PDB entry 5D0W | X-ray diffraction, 2.80 A resolution | chains J and X of the 28 polymer chains in the assembly

# Chain J (and X)
Name: Proteasome subunit beta type-4
Organism: Saccharomyces cerevisiae (strain ATCC 204508 / S288c)
Notes: EC 3.4.25.1; chain X of this document is another copy of the same molecule, construct and numbering; everything in this record applies to it too
Reference sequence: P22141 (PSB4_YEAST); residues 1-198 here = UniProt positions 1-198
Amino-acid sequence (198 residues; each row starts with the number of its first residue):
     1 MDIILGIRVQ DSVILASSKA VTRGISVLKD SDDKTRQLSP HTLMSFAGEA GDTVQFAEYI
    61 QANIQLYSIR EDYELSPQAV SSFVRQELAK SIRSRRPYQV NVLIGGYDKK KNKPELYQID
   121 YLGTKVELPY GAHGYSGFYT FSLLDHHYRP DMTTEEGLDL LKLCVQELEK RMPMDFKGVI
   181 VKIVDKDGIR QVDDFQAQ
Disordered / not traced: 196-198
UniProt features mapped onto this chain:
  - modified residue: Met1 (N-acetylmethionine), Ser76 (Phosphoserine)

# How chain J and chain X interact
Pairs across the interface (40; chain J residue first):
  Thr22(J) - Pro173(X)
  Gly24(J) - Pro173(X)
  Ile25(J) - Tyr135(X)  hydrophobic
  Ile25(J) - Tyr139(X)  hydrogen bond (backbone-side chain)
  Ile25(J) - Arg171(X)
  Ile25(J) - Pro173(X)
  Ser26(J) - Tyr139(X)
  Ser26(J) - Arg171(X)
  Val27(J) - Lys170(X)
  Val27(J) - Arg171(X)  hydrogen bond (backbone-side chain)
  Val27(J) - Met172(X)
  Val27(J) - Pro173(X)  hydrophobic
  Leu28(J) - Arg171(X)
  Asp30(J) - Lys170(X)  salt bridge
  Tyr135(J) - Ile25(X)  hydrophobic
  Tyr139(J) - Ile25(X)  hydrogen bond (side chain-backbone)
  Tyr139(J) - Ser26(X)
  Glu169(J) - Asp175(X)
  Glu169(J) - Lys177(X)  hydrogen bond (backbone-side chain)
  Lys170(J) - Val27(X)
  Lys170(J) - Asp30(X)  salt bridge
  Lys170(J) - Lys177(X)  hydrogen bond (backbone-side chain)
  Arg171(J) - Ile25(X)
  Arg171(J) - Ser26(X)
  Arg171(J) - Val27(X)  hydrogen bond (backbone-backbone)
  Arg171(J) - Leu28(X)
  Met172(J) - Val27(X)
  Pro173(J) - Thr22(X)
  Pro173(J) - Gly24(X)
  Pro173(J) - Ile25(X)
  Pro173(J) - Val27(X)  hydrophobic
  Pro173(J) - Met174(X)
  Pro173(J) - Asp175(X)  hydrogen bond (backbone-backbone)
  Met174(J) - Pro173(X)
  Met174(J) - Met174(X)  hydrophobic
  Asp175(J) - Glu169(X)
  Asp175(J) - Pro173(X)  hydrogen bond (backbone-backbone)
  Asp175(J) - Asp175(X)
  Lys177(J) - Glu169(X)  hydrogen bond (side chain-backbone)
  Lys177(J) - Lys170(X)  hydrogen bond (side chain-backbone)

# In short
The chain J/chain X interface involves 17 residues from each chain; the contacts include 10 hydrogen bonds and
2 salt bridges. Among the polar pairs are Asp30(J)-Lys170(X), Ile25(J)-Tyr139(X) and Val27(J)-Arg171(X).
Both chains are Proteasome subunit beta type-4 (Saccharomyces cerevisiae (strain ATCC 204508 / S288c)). Entry
5D0W (Yeast 20S proteasome beta5-T1S mutant) was determined by X-ray diffraction, deposited together with
5CZ4, 5CZ5, 5CZ6, 5CZ7, 5CZ8, 5CZ9 and 16 further entries.
